Entry 8ROR (electron microscopy, 2.39 A resolution); this record covers chains L and H of the 3 polymer chains in the assembly.

Chain L:
Name: Light Chain Fab
Source organism: Mus musculus
Notes: antibody fragment or engineered binder
Chain sequence (218 residues; each row starts with the number of its first residue; numbers below 1 keep their minus sign (Val-1 is residue -1)):
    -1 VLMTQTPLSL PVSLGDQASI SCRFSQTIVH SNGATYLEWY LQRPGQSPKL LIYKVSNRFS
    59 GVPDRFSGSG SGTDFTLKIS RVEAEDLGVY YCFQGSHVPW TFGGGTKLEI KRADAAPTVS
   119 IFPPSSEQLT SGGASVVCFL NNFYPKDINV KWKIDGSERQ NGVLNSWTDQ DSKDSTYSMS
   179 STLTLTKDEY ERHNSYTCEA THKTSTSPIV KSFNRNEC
Disulfides: Cys20-Cys90, Cys136-Cys196

Chain H:
Name: Heavy Chain Fab
Source organism: Mus musculus
Notes: antibody fragment or engineered binder
Chain sequence (222 residues; each row starts with the number of its first residue; numbers below 1 keep their minus sign (Glu-5 is residue -5)):
    -5 EVQLQQSGPE LVKPGTSMKI SCKASGYSFT GYTMNWVKQS HGKSLEWIGL INPYNGGTNY
    55 NQKFRGTATL TVDKSSSTAY MELLSLTSED SAVYYCARSN YAYDLLMDYW GQGTSVTVSS
   115 AKTTPPSVYP LAPGSAAQTN SMVTLGCLVK GYFPEPVTVT WNSGSLSSGV HTFPAVLQSD
   175 LYTLSSSVTV PSSTWPSETV TCNVAHPASS TKVDKKIVPR DC
Disulfides: Cys16-Cys90, Cys141-Cys196

Interface between chain L and chain H:
Residue-residue contacts (96):
  Ala32(L) with Asp98(H)
  Tyr34(L) with Asp98(H), hydrogen bond; Leu100(H), hydrophobic
  Glu36(L) with Asp98(H); Leu99(H); Leu100(H), hydrogen bond (side chain-backbone)
  Tyr38(L) with Leu100(H), hydrogen bond (side chain-backbone); Met101(H); Trp104(H)
  Gln40(L) with Gln33(H), hydrogen bond; Tyr89(H), hydrogen bond
  Gln44(L) with Tyr89(H)
  Ser45(L) with Tyr89(H); Trp104(H); Gly105(H)
  Pro46(L) with Leu39(H), hydrophobic; Tyr89(H); Trp104(H), hydrogen bond (backbone-side chain)
  Leu48(L) with Leu99(H), hydrophobic; Asp102(H)
  Tyr51(L) with Tyr97(H); Leu99(H), hydrophobic
  Lys52(L) with Asp98(H)
  Phe57(L) with Leu99(H), hydrophobic; Asp102(H); Tyr103(H), hydrophobic
  Ser58(L) with Tyr103(H), hydrogen bond
  Tyr89(L) with Gln33(H), hydrogen bond; Ser38(H); Leu39(H), hydrophobic
  Phe91(L) with Leu100(H), hydrophobic; Met101(H), hydrophobic
  Gly93(L) with Leu100(H)
  Val96(L) with Trp41(H), hydrophobic
  Pro97(L) with Asn55(H)
  Trp98(L) with Asn29(H); Trp41(H); Leu44(H), hydrophobic; Tyr95(H); Leu100(H), hydrophobic
  Phe100(L) with Val31(H), hydrophobic; Ser38(H); Leu39(H); Met101(H), hydrophobic; Trp104(H), hydrophobic
  Gly101(L) with Ser38(H), hydrogen bond (backbone-side chain)
  Gly102(L) with Ser38(H)
  Ser118(L) with Thr138(H), hydrogen bond
  Ile119(L) with Pro127(H); Ala130(H), hydrophobic
  Phe120(L) with Leu125(H), hydrophobic; Ala126(H); Pro127(H); Thr138(H); Leu139(H), hydrophobic; Gly140(H)
  Pro121(L) with Ala126(H); Arg214(H)
  Ser123(L) with Pro124(H), hydrogen bond (side chain-backbone)
  Glu125(L) with Tyr123(H); Pro124(H)
  Gln126(L) with Tyr123(H); Leu142(H)
  Ser129(L) with Tyr123(H), hydrogen bond
  Ser133(L) with Lys144(H)
  Val135(L) with Leu125(H), hydrophobic; Leu142(H), hydrophobic
  Phe137(L) with Leu125(H), hydrophobic; Gly140(H); Ser179(H); Ser180(H); Ser181(H)
  Asn139(L) with His165(H), hydrogen bond; Thr183(H)
  Asn140(L) with His165(H)
  Leu162(L) with Val170(H), hydrophobic; Leu171(H); Gln172(H)
  Asn163(L) with Val170(H)
  Ser164(L) with Phe167(H); Pro168(H), hydrogen bond (side chain-backbone)
  Trp165(L) with Phe167(H); Pro168(H)
  Thr166(L) with Thr166(H); Phe167(H)
  Asp169(L) with His165(H), salt bridge
  Thr174(L) with His165(H)
  Ser176(L) with His165(H); Phe167(H)
  Met177(L) with Phe167(H)
  Ser178(L) with Phe167(H); Ser179(H), hydrogen bond
  Glu215(L) with Arg214(H); Asp215(H); Cys216(H)
  Cys216(L) with Cys216(H)
Also at the interface, not in a pair above, chain L (52 interface residues in all): Lys47, Thr116, Leu138, Lys171, Thr182
Also at the interface, not in a pair above, chain H (53 interface residues in all): Lys37, Glu40, Tyr54, Gln106, Gly128, Ser129, Gly163, Val164, Lys209

Summary:
The interface between chain L and chain H involves 52 residues on one side and 53 on the other, with 15
hydrogen bonds and 1 salt bridge. Among the polar pairs are Asp169(L)-His165(H), Tyr34(L)-Asp98(H) and
Glu36(L)-Leu100(H).
Chain L is Light Chain Fab and chain H is Heavy Chain Fab, both from Mus musculus; the structure,
Single-particle cryo-EM of Mycoplasma pneumoniae adhesin P1 complexed with the anti-adhesive Fab fragment, was
determined by electron microscopy.
